Entry 1HWL (X-ray diffraction, 2.10 A resolution); this record covers chains C and D of the 4 polymer chains in the assembly.

== Chain C (and D) ==
Protein: Hmg-CoA reductase
Source organism: Homo sapiens
Notes: EC 1.1.1.34; fragment: catalytic portion; chain D of this document is another copy of the same molecule, construct and numbering; everything in this record applies to it too
UniProt: P04035 (HMDH_HUMAN); numbering as in UniProt (aligned over 426-888)
Sequence (467 residues; row label = number of the first residue in the row):
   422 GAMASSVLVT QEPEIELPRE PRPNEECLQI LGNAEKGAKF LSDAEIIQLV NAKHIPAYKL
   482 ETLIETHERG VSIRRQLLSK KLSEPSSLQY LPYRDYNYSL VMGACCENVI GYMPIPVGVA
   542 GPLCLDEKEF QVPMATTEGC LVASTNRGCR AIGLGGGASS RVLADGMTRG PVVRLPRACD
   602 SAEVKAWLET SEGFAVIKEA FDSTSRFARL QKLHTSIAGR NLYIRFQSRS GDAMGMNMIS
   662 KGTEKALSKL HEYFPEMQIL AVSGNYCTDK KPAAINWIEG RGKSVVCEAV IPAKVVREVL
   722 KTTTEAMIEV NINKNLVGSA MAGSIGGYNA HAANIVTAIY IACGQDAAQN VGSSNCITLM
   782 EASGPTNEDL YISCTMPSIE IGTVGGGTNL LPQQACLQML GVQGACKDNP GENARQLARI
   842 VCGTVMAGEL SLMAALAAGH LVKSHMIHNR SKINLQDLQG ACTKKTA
Disordered / not traced: 422-462, 861-888 (chain D: 422-478, 861-888)
Sequence notes: insertion (422-425); engineered mutation Ile485 (Met in P04035)
Ligand contacts:
  - ADP (adenosine-5'-diphosphate): Tyr479, Glu528, Asn529
  - rosuvastatin (FBI; 7-[4-(4-fluoro-phenyl)-6-isopropyl-2-(methanesulfonyl-methyl-amino)-pyrimidin-5-yl] -3,5-dihydroxy-heptanoic acid), molecule 1: Glu559, Gly560, Cys561, Leu562, Ser565, Arg568, Lys735, Ala751, His752, Asn755, Ser852, Leu853, Ala856, Leu857
  - rosuvastatin (FBI), molecule 2: Arg590, Met657, Ser661, Val683, Ser684, Asn686, Cys688, Asp690, Lys691, Lys692

== Chain C / chain D interface ==
Pairs across the interface (200; chain C residue first):
  Leu499(C) with Val540(D), hydrophobic; Gln552(D)
  Leu503(C) with Met820(D)
  Ser508(C) with Ala816(D); Gln819(D), hydrogen bond (side chain-backbone); Met820(D)
  Leu509(C) with Met820(D), hydrophobic
  Tyr511(C) with Leu812(D), hydrophobic; Pro813(D)
  Leu512(C) with Ala816(D)
  Pro513(C) with Pro813(D)
  Tyr517(C) with Pro535(D), hydrophobic
  Val522(C) with Pro537(D), hydrophobic
  Ala525(C) with Gly560(D), hydrogen bond (backbone-backbone)
  Cys526(C) with Thr557(D); Thr558(D); Glu559(D), hydrogen bond (backbone-backbone); Gly560(D)
  Cys527(C) with Pro537(D), hydrophobic; Gly539(D); Thr557(D)
  Glu528(C) with Gly539(D); Gly560(D); Cys561(D), hydrogen bond (side chain-backbone); Leu562(D); Val563(D), hydrogen bond (side chain-backbone); Ala564(D), hydrogen bond (side chain-backbone)
  Asn529(C) with Gly539(D); Val540(D), hydrogen bond (backbone-backbone)
  Val530(C) with Val538(D)
  Ile531(C) with Val538(D), hydrogen bond (backbone-backbone); Val540(D), hydrophobic
  Gly532(C) with Pro537(D); Val538(D), hydrogen bond (backbone-backbone)
  Tyr533(C) with Pro535(D), hydrophobic; Ile536(D); Val538(D)
  Met534(C) with Met534(D); Pro535(D); Ile536(D), hydrogen bond (backbone-backbone); Val538(D); Ile762(D); Ala763(D); Pro813(D); Gln814(D), hydrogen bond; Cys817(D), hydrophobic
  Pro535(C) with Tyr517(D), hydrophobic; Tyr533(D), hydrophobic; Met534(D); Pro813(D); Gln814(D)
  Ile536(C) with Tyr533(D); Met534(D), hydrogen bond (backbone-backbone); Ile536(D), hydrophobic
  Pro537(C) with Val522(D), hydrophobic; Cys527(D), hydrophobic; Gly532(D)
  Val538(C) with Val530(D); Ile531(D), hydrogen bond (backbone-backbone); Gly532(D), hydrogen bond (backbone-backbone); Tyr533(D); Met534(D)
  Gly539(C) with Cys527(D); Glu528(D); Asn529(D)
  Val540(C) with Leu499(D), hydrophobic; Asn529(D), hydrogen bond (backbone-backbone); Ile531(D), hydrophobic
  Gln552(C) with Leu499(D); Lys502(D); Leu503(D)
  Thr557(C) with Cys526(D); Cys527(D)
  Thr558(C) with Cys526(D); Gly808(D)
  Glu559(C) with Cys526(D), hydrogen bond (backbone-backbone); Lys691(D), salt bridge; Asp767(D)
  Gly560(C) with Ala525(D), hydrogen bond (backbone-backbone); Cys526(D); Glu528(D)
  Cys561(C) with Glu528(D), hydrogen bond (backbone-side chain)
  Leu562(C) with Glu528(D)
  Val563(C) with Glu528(D), hydrogen bond (backbone-side chain)
  Ala564(C) with Glu528(D), hydrogen bond (backbone-side chain)
  Arg595(C) with Glu730(D), salt bridge; Asn734(D)
  Ser637(C) with Met742(D)
  Ile638(C) with Met742(D)
  Ala639(C) with Val738(D), hydrophobic
  Asn642(C) with Asn734(D), hydrogen bond
  Tyr644(C) with Asn734(D), hydrogen bond (side chain-backbone); Val738(D); Gly739(D); Met742(D), hydrophobic
  Leu681(C) with Glu730(D); Val731(D); Asn734(D); Leu857(D)
  Ser684(C) with Lys735(D), hydrogen bond (backbone-side chain)
  Gly685(C) with Lys735(D); Gly739(D)
  Asn686(C) with Lys735(D), hydrogen bond; Asn736(D), hydrogen bond; Gly739(D); Ser740(D), hydrogen bond; Ala743(D); Gly748(D); Asn750(D), hydrogen bond (side chain-backbone)
  Tyr687(C) with Met742(D)
  Thr689(C) with Ala743(D)
  Lys691(C) with Glu559(D), salt bridge; Ala754(D); Asn755(D), hydrogen bond
  Lys692(C) with Gly748(D); Asn750(D); Ala751(D), hydrogen bond (side chain-backbone)
  Pro693(C) with Ser745(D), hydrogen bond (backbone-side chain); Ile746(D)
  Ala694(C) with Ala743(D); Gly744(D)
  Ala695(C) with Ala743(D), hydrogen bond (backbone-backbone); Gly744(D), hydrogen bond (backbone-backbone)
  Ile696(C) with Ala743(D), hydrogen bond (backbone-backbone)
  Glu730(C) with Arg595(D), salt bridge; Leu681(D)
  Val731(C) with Leu681(D)
  Asn734(C) with Arg595(D); Asn642(D), hydrogen bond; Tyr644(D), hydrogen bond (backbone-side chain); Leu681(D)
  Lys735(C) with Ser684(D), hydrogen bond (side chain-backbone); Gly685(D); Asn686(D), hydrogen bond
  Asn736(C) with Asn686(D), hydrogen bond
  Val738(C) with Ala639(D), hydrophobic; Tyr644(D)
  Gly739(C) with Tyr644(D); Gly685(D); Asn686(D)
  Ser740(C) with Asn686(D), hydrogen bond
  Met742(C) with Ser637(D); Ile638(D); Ala639(D), hydrophobic; Tyr644(D), hydrophobic; Tyr687(D)
  Ala743(C) with Asn686(D); Thr689(D); Ala694(D); Ala695(D), hydrogen bond (backbone-backbone); Ile696(D), hydrogen bond (backbone-backbone)
  Gly744(C) with Ala694(D); Ala695(D), hydrogen bond (backbone-backbone)
  Ser745(C) with Pro693(D), hydrogen bond (side chain-backbone)
  Ile746(C) with Pro693(D)
  Gly748(C) with Lys692(D)
  Asn750(C) with Asn686(D), hydrogen bond (backbone-side chain); Lys692(D)
  Ala751(C) with Lys692(D), hydrogen bond (backbone-side chain)
  Ala754(C) with Lys691(D); Ala769(D); Val772(D), hydrophobic
  Asn755(C) with Lys691(D), hydrogen bond; Ala769(D)
  Thr758(C) with Ala768(D); Ala769(D)
  Ile762(C) with Met534(D); Ile762(D), hydrophobic
  Ala763(C) with Met534(D)
  Asp767(C) with Glu559(D)
  Ala768(C) with Thr758(D); Asn771(D), hydrogen bond (backbone-side chain)
  Ala769(C) with Ala754(D); Asn755(D); Thr758(D); Asn771(D)
  Asn771(C) with Ala768(D), hydrogen bond (side chain-backbone); Ala769(D); Asn771(D), hydrogen bond; Val772(D)
  Val772(C) with Ala754(D), hydrophobic; Asn771(D)
  Gly808(C) with Thr558(D)
  Leu812(C) with Tyr511(D), hydrophobic
  Pro813(C) with Tyr511(D); Pro513(D); Met534(D); Pro535(D)
  Gln814(C) with Met534(D), hydrogen bond; Pro535(D)
  Ala816(C) with Ser508(D); Leu512(D)
  Cys817(C) with Met534(D), hydrophobic
  Gln819(C) with Glu505(D); Ser508(D)
  Met820(C) with Leu503(D); Ser508(D); Leu509(D), hydrophobic
  Gly822(C) with Glu505(D)
  Leu857(C) with Leu681(D)
Other interface residues (no listed pair), chain C (100 interface residues in all): Lys502, Met555, Asn567, Val593, Ala682, Asp690, Gly747, Gln766, Ser775, Asn776, Gly807, Leu811
Other interface residues (no listed pair), chain D (100 interface residues in all): Met555, Asn567, Val593, Ala682, Asp690, Gly747, Gln766, Ser775, Asn776, Gly807, Leu811

== In short ==
Chain C and chain D each contribute 100 residues to their interface; the contacts include 50 hydrogen bonds
and 4 salt bridges. Among the polar pairs are Glu559(C)-Lys691(D), Arg595(C)-Glu730(D) and
Ser508(C)-Gln819(D). Bound to chain C: ADP and rosuvastatin.
Both chains are Hmg-CoA reductase (Homo sapiens). Entry 1HWL (Complex of the catalytic portion of human
hmg-CoA reductase with rosuvastatin (formally known as ZD4522)) was determined by X-ray diffraction (same
publication as 1HW8, 1HW9, 1HWI, 1HWJ and 1HWK).
